PDB entry 2R7F | X-ray diffraction, 2.70 A resolution | chain A

== Chain A ==
Name: Ribonuclease II family protein
Organism: Deinococcus radiodurans R1
Reference sequence: Q9RYD0 (Q9RYD0_DEIRA); residues 1-461 here = UniProt positions 1-461
Sequence (469 residues; each row starts with the number of its first residue):
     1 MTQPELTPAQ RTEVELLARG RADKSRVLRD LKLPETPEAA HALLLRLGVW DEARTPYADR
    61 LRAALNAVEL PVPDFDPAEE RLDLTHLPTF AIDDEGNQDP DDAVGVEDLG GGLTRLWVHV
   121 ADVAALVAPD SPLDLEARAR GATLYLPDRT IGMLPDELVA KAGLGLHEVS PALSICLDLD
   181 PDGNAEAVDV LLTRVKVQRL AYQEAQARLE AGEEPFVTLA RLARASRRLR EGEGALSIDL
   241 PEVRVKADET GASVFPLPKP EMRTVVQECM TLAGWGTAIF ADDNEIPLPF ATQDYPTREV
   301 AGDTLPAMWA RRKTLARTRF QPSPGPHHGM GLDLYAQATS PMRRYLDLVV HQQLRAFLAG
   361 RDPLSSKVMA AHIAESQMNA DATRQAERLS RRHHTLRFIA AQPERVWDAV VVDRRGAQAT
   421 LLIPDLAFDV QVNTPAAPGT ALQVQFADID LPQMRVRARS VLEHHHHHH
Not modelled in the structure: 1-2, 462-469
Sequence notes: expression tag (462-469)
Modified / non-standard residues: Mse1 (selenomethionine); Mse153, Mse262, Mse270, Mse308, Mse330, Mse342, Mse369, Mse378, Mse454 (selenomethionine; parent Met)

== In short ==
Chain A is Ribonuclease II family protein (Deinococcus radiodurans R1); the structure, Crystal structure of
ribonuclease II family protein from Deinococcus radiodurans, hexagonal crystal form. NorthEast Structural
Genomics ..., was determined by X-ray diffraction together with 2R7D from the same study.
